PDB entry 8TVX | electron microscopy, 3.70 A resolution | chains A and F of the 15 polymer chains in the assembly

# Chain A
Molecule: DNA-directed RNA polymerase II subunit RPB1
Source organism: Saccharomyces cerevisiae
Notes: EC 2.7.7.6
UniProt: P04050 (RPB1_YEAST); residues 1-1733 here = UniProt positions 1-1733
Sequence (1733 residues; numbered 1 to 1733; the number before each row is that of its first residue):
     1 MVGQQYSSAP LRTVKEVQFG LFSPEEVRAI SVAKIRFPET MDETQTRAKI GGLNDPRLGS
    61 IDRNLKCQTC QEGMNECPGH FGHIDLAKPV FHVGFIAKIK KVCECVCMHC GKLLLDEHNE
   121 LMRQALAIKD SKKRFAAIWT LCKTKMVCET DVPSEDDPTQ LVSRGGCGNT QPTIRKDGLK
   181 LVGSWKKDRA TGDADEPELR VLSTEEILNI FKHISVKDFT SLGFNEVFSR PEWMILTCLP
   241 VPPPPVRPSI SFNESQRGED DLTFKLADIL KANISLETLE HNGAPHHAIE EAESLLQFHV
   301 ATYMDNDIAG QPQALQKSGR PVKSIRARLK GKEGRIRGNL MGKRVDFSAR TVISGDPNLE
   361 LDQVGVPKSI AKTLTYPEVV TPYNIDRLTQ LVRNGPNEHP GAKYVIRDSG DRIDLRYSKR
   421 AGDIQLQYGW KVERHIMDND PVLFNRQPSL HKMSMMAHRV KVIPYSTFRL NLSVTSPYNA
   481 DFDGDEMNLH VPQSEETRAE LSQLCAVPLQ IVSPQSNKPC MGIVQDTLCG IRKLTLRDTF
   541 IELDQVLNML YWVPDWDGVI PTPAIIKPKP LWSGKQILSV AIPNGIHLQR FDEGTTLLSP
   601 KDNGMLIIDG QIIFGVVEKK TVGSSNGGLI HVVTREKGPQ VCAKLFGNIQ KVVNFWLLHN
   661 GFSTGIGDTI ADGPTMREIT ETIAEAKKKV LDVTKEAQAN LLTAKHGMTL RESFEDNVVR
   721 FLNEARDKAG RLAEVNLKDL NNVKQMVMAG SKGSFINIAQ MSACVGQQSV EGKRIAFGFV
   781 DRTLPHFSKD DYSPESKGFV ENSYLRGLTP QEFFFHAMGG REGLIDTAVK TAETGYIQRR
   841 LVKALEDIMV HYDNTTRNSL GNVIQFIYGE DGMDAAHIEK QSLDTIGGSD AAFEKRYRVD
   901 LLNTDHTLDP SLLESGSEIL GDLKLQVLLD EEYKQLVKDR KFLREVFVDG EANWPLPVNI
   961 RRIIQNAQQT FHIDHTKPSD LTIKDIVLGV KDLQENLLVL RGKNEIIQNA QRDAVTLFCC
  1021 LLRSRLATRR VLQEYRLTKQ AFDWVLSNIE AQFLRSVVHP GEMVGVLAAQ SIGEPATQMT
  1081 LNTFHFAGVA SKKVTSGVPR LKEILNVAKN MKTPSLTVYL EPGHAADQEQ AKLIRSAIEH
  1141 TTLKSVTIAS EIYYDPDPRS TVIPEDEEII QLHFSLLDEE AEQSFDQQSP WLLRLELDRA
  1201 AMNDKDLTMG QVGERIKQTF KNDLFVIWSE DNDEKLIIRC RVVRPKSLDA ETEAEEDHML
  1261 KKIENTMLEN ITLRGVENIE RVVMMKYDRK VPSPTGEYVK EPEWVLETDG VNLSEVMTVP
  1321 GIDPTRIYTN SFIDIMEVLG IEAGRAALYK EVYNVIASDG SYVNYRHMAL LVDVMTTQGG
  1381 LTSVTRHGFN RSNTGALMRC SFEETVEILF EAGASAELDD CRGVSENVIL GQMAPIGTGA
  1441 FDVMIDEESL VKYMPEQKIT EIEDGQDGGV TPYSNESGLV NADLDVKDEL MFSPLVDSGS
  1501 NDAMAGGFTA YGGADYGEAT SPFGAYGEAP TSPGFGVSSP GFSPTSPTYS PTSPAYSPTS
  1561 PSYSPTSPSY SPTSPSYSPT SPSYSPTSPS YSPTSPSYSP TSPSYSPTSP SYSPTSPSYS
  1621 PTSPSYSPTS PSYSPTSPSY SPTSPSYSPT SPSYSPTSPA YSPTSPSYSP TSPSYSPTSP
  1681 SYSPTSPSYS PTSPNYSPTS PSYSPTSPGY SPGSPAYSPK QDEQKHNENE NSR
Not modelled in the structure: 1-7, 42-44, 188-198, 1079-1096, 1158-1187, 1221-1224, 1243-1256, 1455-1733
Metal / ion sites: Zn2+ site 1: Cys77, Pro78, His80; Zn2+ site 2: Cys148, Cys167; Mg2+: Asp483, Asp485
Curated features (UniProtKB/Swiss-Prot):
  - region: Pro248 to Asp260 (Lid loop), Asn306 to Lys323 (Rudder loop), Pro810 to Glu822 (Bridging helix)
  - binding site (Zn(2+)): Cys67, Cys70, Cys77, His80, Cys107, Cys110, Cys148, Cys167
  - binding site (Mg(2+)): Asp481, Asp483, Asp485
  - modified residue: Thr1471 (Phosphothreonine)
  - cross-link (Glycyl lysine isopeptide (Lys-Gly)): Lys695 (interchain with G-Cter in ubiquitin), Lys1246 (interchain with G-Cter in ubiquitin), Lys1350 (interchain with G-Cter in ubiquitin)
  - natural variant: Ser1653 to Pro1659 (deletion: In strain: A364A)
  - mutagenesis: Lys1246 (K1246R: Impairs ubiquitination during transcription stress)

# Chain F
Molecule: DNA-directed RNA polymerases I, II, and III subunit RPABC2
Source organism: Saccharomyces cerevisiae
UniProt: P20435 (RPAB2_YEAST); numbering as in UniProt (aligned over 1-155)
Sequence (155 residues; each row starts with the number of its first residue):
     1 MSDYEEAFND GNENFEDFDV EHFSDEETYE EKPQFKDGET TDANGKTIVT GGNGPEDFQQ
    61 HEQIRRKTLK EKAIPKDQRA TTPYMTKYER ARILGTRALQ ISMNAPVFVD LEGETDPLRI
   121 AMKELAEKKI PLVIRRYLPD GSFEDWSVEE LIVDL
Not modelled in the structure: 1-74
Curated features (UniProtKB/Swiss-Prot):
  - region: Leu111 to Leu132 (Leucine-zipper)
  - modified residue: Ser24 (Phosphoserine)

# Chain A / chain F interface
Residue-residue contacts (63; chain A residue first):
  Val379(A) - Ser102(F)
  Val379(A) - Met103(F)  hydrophobic
  Val380(A) - Asn104(F)
  Thr381(A) - Ser102(F)
  Thr381(A) - Asn104(F)
  Pro382(A) - Asn104(F)
  Tyr383(A) - Val107(F)
  Tyr383(A) - Leu111(F)
  Tyr383(A) - Thr115(F)
  Arg387(A) - Thr115(F)
  Tyr428(A) - Asn104(F)
  Glu496(A) - Gly95(F)
  Glu496(A) - Thr96(F)  hydrogen bond (side chain-backbone)
  Glu496(A) - Leu99(F)
  Ala499(A) - Gly95(F)
  Ala499(A) - Leu118(F)  hydrophobic
  Gln503(A) - Arg90(F)  hydrogen bond
  Gln503(A) - Ala91(F)
  Leu504(A) - Ala91(F)  hydrophobic
  Tyr852(A) - Thr81(F)
  Tyr852(A) - Glu89(F)  hydrogen bond
  Tyr852(A) - Arg136(F)
  Tyr852(A) - Tyr137(F)
  Asp853(A) - Pro139(F)
  Arg857(A) - Pro139(F)
  Arg1001(A) - Ala80(F)
  Arg1001(A) - Thr82(F)
  Arg1001(A) - Pro83(F)
  Lys1003(A) - Gln78(F)  hydrogen bond
  Leu1054(A) - Tyr84(F)
  Arg1055(A) - Asp154(F)  salt bridge
  His1059(A) - Thr86(F)
  His1059(A) - Lys87(F)  hydrogen bond (side chain-backbone)
  Pro1060(A) - Thr86(F)
  Pro1060(A) - Tyr88(F)
  Gly1061(A) - Tyr88(F)
  Glu1062(A) - Tyr88(F)  hydrogen bond
  Met1433(A) - Arg92(F)
  Gly1437(A) - Tyr88(F)
  Thr1438(A) - Tyr88(F)
  Thr1438(A) - Arg92(F)  hydrogen bond (backbone-side chain)
  Gly1439(A) - Arg92(F)
  Phe1441(A) - Glu89(F)
  Phe1441(A) - Arg92(F)
  Phe1441(A) - Ile134(F)  hydrophobic
  Phe1441(A) - Arg135(F)
  Asp1442(A) - Ile134(F)
  Asp1442(A) - Arg135(F)  hydrogen bond (backbone-backbone)
  Asp1442(A) - Tyr137(F)
  Val1443(A) - Arg92(F)
  Val1443(A) - Leu132(F)  hydrophobic
  Met1444(A) - Leu132(F)
  Met1444(A) - Val133(F)  hydrogen bond (backbone-backbone)
  Met1444(A) - Arg135(F)
  Ile1445(A) - Leu132(F)  hydrophobic
  Asp1446(A) - Pro131(F)  hydrogen bond (backbone-backbone)
  Asp1446(A) - Val133(F)
  Ser1449(A) - Pro131(F)
  Leu1450(A) - Phe108(F)  hydrophobic
  Leu1450(A) - Pro131(F)
  Tyr1453(A) - Lys128(F)
  Tyr1453(A) - Lys129(F)
  Tyr1453(A) - Glu149(F)  hydrogen bond
Interface residues without a listed pair, chain A (40 interface residues in all): Gly429, Glu495, Ser502, His851, Ala1051
Interface residues without a listed pair, chain F (39 interface residues in all): Leu94, Pro117, Ser147

# Summary
40 residues of chain A and 39 residues of chain F are in contact, with 11 hydrogen bonds and 1 salt bridge.
Polar contacts include Arg1055(A)-Asp154(F), Glu496(A)-Thr96(F) and Gln503(A)-Arg90(F).
Chain A is DNA-directed RNA polymerase II subunit RPB1 and chain F is DNA-directed RNA polymerases I, II, and
III subunit RPABC2, both from Saccharomyces cerevisiae; the structure, Cryo-EM structure of CPD-stalled Pol II
(Conformation 2), was determined by electron microscopy together with 8TUG, 8TVP, 8TVQ, 8TVS, 8TVV, 8TVW and
8TVY from the same study.
